Entry 4JI1 (X-ray diffraction, 3.14 A resolution); this record covers chains A and H of the 21 polymer chains in the assembly.

# Chain A
Molecule: 16S rRNA
Source organism: Thermus thermophilus
Sequence (1522 nucleotides; row label = number of the first residue in the row; note: 42 numbers in that range are skipped by the numbering (no residue carries them; nothing is unmodelled there); a row labelled like 190A-190L holds insertion residues (190A, then the next letters in order); numbering starts at 0):
     0 UUUGUUGGAG AGUUUGAUCC UGGCUCAGGG UGAACGCUGG CGGCGUGCCU AAGACAUGCA
    60 AGUCGUGCGG G
    73 CCGCGGGGUU UU
    88 ACUCCG
    95 UGGUC
   101 AGCGGCGGAC GGGUGAGUAA CGCGUGGGU
  129A G
   130 ACCUACCCGG AAGAGGGGGA CAACCCGGGG AAACUCGGGC UAAUCCCCCA UGUGGACCCG
   190 C
190A-190L CCCUUGGGGUGU
   191 GUCCAAAGGG CUUU
   216 GCCCGCUUCC GGAUGGGCCC GCGUCCCAUC AGCUAGUUGG UGGGGUAAUG GCCCACCAAG
   276 GCGACGACGG GUAGCCGGUC UGAGAGGAUG GCCGGCCACA GGGGCACUGA GACACGGGCC
   336 CCACUCCUAC GGGAGGCAGC AGUUAGGAAU CUUCCGCAAU GGGCGCAAGC CUGACGGAGC
   396 GACGCCGCUU GGAGGAAGAA GCCCUUCGGG GUGUAAACUC CUGAA
   442 CCCGGGACGA AACCCCCGAC GA
   474 GGGGACUGAC GGUACCGGG
   494 GUAAUAGCGC CGGCCAACUC CGUGCCAGCA GCCGCGGUAA UACGGAGGGC GCGAGCGUUA
   554 CCCGGAUUCA CUGGGCGUAA AGGGCGUGUA GGCGGCCUGG GGCGUCCCAU GUGAAAGACC
   614 ACGGCUCAAC CGUGGGGGAG CGUGGGAUAC GCUCAGGCUA GACGGUGGGA GAGGGUGGUG
   674 GAAUUCCCGG AGUAGCGGUG AAAUGCGCAG AUACCGGGAG GAACGCCGAU GGCGAAGGCA
   734 GCCACCUGGU CCACCCGUGA CGCUGAGGCG CGAAAGCGUG GGGAGCAAAC CGGAUUAGAU
   794 ACCCGGGUAG UCCACGCCCU AAACGAUGCG CGCUAGGUCU CUGGGUCU
   848 CCUGGGGGCC GAAGCUAACG CGUUAAGCGC GCCGCCUGGG GAGUACGGCC GCAAGGCUGA
   908 AACUCAAAGG AAUUGACGGG GGCCCGCACA AGCGGUGGAG CAUGUGGUUU AAUUCGAAGX
   968 AACGCGAAGA ACCUUACCAG GCCUUGACAU GCUAGG
 1003A G
  1004 AACCCGGGUG AAAGCCUGGG GUGCCCC
1030A-1030D GCGA
  1031 GGGGAGCCCU AGCACAGGUG CUGCAUGGCC GUCGUCAGCU CGUGCCGUGA GGUGUUGGGU
  1091 UAAGUCCCGC AACGAGCGCA ACCCCCGCCG UUAGUUGCCA GCGGUUCGGC CGGGCACUCU
  1151 AACGGGACUG CCCGCGAAA
  1171 GCGGGAGGAA GGAGGGGACG ACGUCUGGUC AGCAUGGCCC UUACGGCCUG GGCGACACAC
  1231 GUGCUACAAU GCCCACUACA AAGCGAUGCC ACCCGGCAAC GGGGAGCUAA UCGCAAAAAG
  1291 GUGGGCCCAG UUCGGAUUGG GGUCUGCAAC CCGACCCCAU GAAGCCGGAA UCGCUAGUAA
  1351 UCGCGGAUCA G
 1361A C
  1362 CAUGCCGCGG UGAAUACGUU CCCGGGCCUU GUACACACXG CCXGUXACGC CAUGGGAGCG
  1422 GGCUCUACCC GAAGUCGCCG GG
  1446 AGCCUACGGG
  1459 CAGGCGCCGA GGGUAGGGCC CGUGACUGGG GCGAAGUCGU AACAAGGUAG CUGUACCGGA
  1519 AGGUGCGGCU GGAUCCACUC CUUUCU
Unresolved in the structure: 0-4, 1534-1538
Modified residues: PSU (pseudouridine-5'-monophosphate) at position 516, 7MG (7N-methyl-8-hydroguanosine-5'-monophosphate) at position 527, M2G (N2-dimethylguanosine-5'-monophosphate) at position 966, 5MC (5-methylcytidine-5'-monophosphate) at position 967, 2MG (2N-methylguanosine-5'-monophosphate) at position 1207, 5MC (5-methylcytidine-5'-monophosphate) at position 1400, 4OC (4n,o2'-methylcytidine-5'-monophosphate) at position 1402, 5MC (5-methylcytidine-5'-monophosphate) at position 1404, 5MC (5-methylcytidine-5'-monophosphate) at position 1407, UR3 (3-methyluridine-5'-monophoshate) at position 1498, MA6 (6N-dimethyladenosine-5'-monophoshate) at position 1518, MA6 (6N-dimethyladenosine-5'-monophoshate) at position 1519, PSU (pseudouridine-5'-monophosphate) at position 1540, PSU (pseudouridine-5'-monophosphate) at position 1541
Construct notes: conflict C1534 (A2157 in M26923.1), A1535 (C2158 in M26923.1)
Metal / ion sites: Mg2+ site 1: G15, U920; Mg2+ site 2 near G21 (its only coordinating residue here); Mg2+ site 3: G46, G394; Mg2+ site 4 near A53 (its only coordinating residue here); Mg2+ site 5: C58, U387, G388; Mg2+ site 6: A59, U387; Mg2+ site 7 near U62 (its only coordinating residue here); Mg2+ site 8 near G107 (its only coordinating residue here); Mg2+ site 9 near A109 (its only coordinating residue here); Mg2+ site 10: C110, G377; Mg2+ site 11: G117, G289; Mg2+ site 12: C121, G124, U125, G236; 89 more Mg2+ sites not listed
Small-molecule neighbours: streptomycin (SRY): U12, U13, U14, C526, 7MG_527, C912, A913, A914, A915, C1490, G1491
From the paper describing this entry:
  - mutagenesis - C1490U: increased growth

# Chain H
Molecule: Ribosomal protein S8
Source organism: Thermus thermophilus
UniProtKB: Q5SHQ2 (RS8_THET8); numbering as in UniProt (aligned over 1-138)
Chain sequence (138 residues; numbered 1 to 138; the number before each row is that of its first residue):
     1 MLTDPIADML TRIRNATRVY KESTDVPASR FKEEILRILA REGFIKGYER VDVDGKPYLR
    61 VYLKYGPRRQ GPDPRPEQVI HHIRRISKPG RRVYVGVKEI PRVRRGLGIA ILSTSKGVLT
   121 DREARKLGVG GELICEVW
Metal / ion sites: Mg2+ near Tyr48 (its only coordinating residue here)

# Chain A / chain H interface
Residue-residue contacts (72; chain A residue first):
  C564(A) with Arg91(H), hydrogen bond to the sugar
  C586(A) with Pro89(H), phosphate contact; Gly90(H), sugar contact
  G587(A) with Met1(H), base contact; Thr3(H), sugar contact; Pro89(H), phosphate contact; Arg92(H), salt bridge to the phosphate
  G588(A) with Met1(H), sugar contact; Leu2(H), sugar contact; Pro5(H), phosphate contact
  C589(A) with Pro5(H), phosphate contact; Ala28(H), phosphate contact; Ser29(H), phosphate contact
  C590(A) with Ser29(H), phosphate contact; Arg30(H), hydrogen bond to the phosphate
  U591(A) with Arg30(H), salt bridge to the phosphate
  G597(A) with Tyr94(H), hydrogen bond to the base
  U598(A) with Tyr94(H), phosphate contact
  C599(A) with Val95(H), sugar contact; Gly96(H), phosphate contact; Val97(H), phosphate contact; Val129(H), sugar contact; Gly130(H), hydrogen bond to the sugar; Gly131(H), sugar contact
  C600(A) with Gly96(H), phosphate contact; Val97(H), hydrogen bond to the phosphate; Gly128(H), sugar contact
  G631(A) with Lys98(H), salt bridge to the phosphate
  A640(A) with Ser115(H), hydrogen bond to the base
  U641(A) with Ser115(H), sugar contact
  A642(A) with Phe31(H), sugar contact; Ser113(H), hydrogen bond to the sugar; Thr114(H), hydrogen bond to the base; Ser115(H), base contact
  C643(A) with Ser113(H), hydrogen bond to the sugar; Glu132(H), hydrogen bond to the sugar
  G644(A) with Arg92(H), sugar contact
  U652(A) with Lys56(H), phosphate contact
  A653(A) with Lys56(H), salt bridge to the phosphate; Pro57(H), base contact
  G654(A) with Met1(H), hydrogen bond to the sugar
  A753(A) with Met1(H), base contact
  G823(A) with Thr3(H), base contact
  C824(A) with Met1(H), hydrogen bond to the sugar
  G825(A) with Asp8(H), hydrogen bond to the sugar; Thr11(H), base contact; Arg12(H), hydrogen bond to the sugar
  C826(A) with Arg12(H), sugar contact; Asn15(H), hydrogen bond to the base
  U827(A) with Asn15(H), sugar contact; Val19(H), sugar contact
  A828(A) with Lys21(H), salt bridge to the phosphate
  A859(A) with Val19(H), base contact
  A860(A) with Arg18(H), sugar contact; Arg75(H), hydrogen bond to the phosphate
  G861(A) with Arg75(H), salt bridge to the phosphate
  G874(A) with Asn15(H), base contact
  C875(A) with Thr11(H), base contact; Arg14(H), hydrogen bond to the sugar; Asn15(H), hydrogen bond to the sugar
  G876(A) with Ala7(H), sugar contact; Thr11(H), hydrogen bond to the sugar; Arg14(H), salt bridge to the phosphate
  C877(A) with Thr3(H), hydrogen bond to the base; Asp4(H), sugar contact; Ala7(H), sugar contact; Lys88(H), salt bridge to the phosphate; Pro89(H), sugar contact
  G878(A) with Thr3(H), sugar contact; Lys88(H), phosphate contact; Pro89(H), phosphate contact
  C879(A) with Gly90(H), phosphate contact
Other interface residues (no listed pair), chain A (37 interface residues in all): G755
Other interface residues (no listed pair), chain H (43 interface residues in all): Lys32, Lys116, Gly117, Val118

# In short
37 residues of chain A and 43 residues of chain H are in contact, with 20 hydrogen bonds and 8 salt bridges.
Polar pairs include G597(A)-Tyr94(H), A640(A)-Ser115(H) and A642(A)-Thr114(H). Bound to chain A: streptomycin.
G15(A) and U920(A) coordinate Mg2+ site 1. The paper reports that C1490U of chain A increases growth.
Chain A is 16S rRNA and chain H is Ribosomal protein S8, both from Thermus thermophilus; the structure,
Crystal Structure of 30S ribosomal subunit from Thermus thermophilus, was determined by X-ray diffraction
together with 4JI0, 4JI2, 4JI3, 4JI4, 4JI5, 4JI6, 4JI7 and 4JI8 from the same study.
